PDB entry 5LZN | X-ray diffraction, 1.40 A resolution | chain A

Chain A:
Molecule: Calmodulin-regulated spectrin-associated protein 3
Organism: Mus musculus
Reference sequence: Q80VC9 (CAMP3_MOUSE); residues 1121-1239 here = UniProt positions 1121-1239
Amino-acid sequence (119 residues; row label = number of the first residue in the row):
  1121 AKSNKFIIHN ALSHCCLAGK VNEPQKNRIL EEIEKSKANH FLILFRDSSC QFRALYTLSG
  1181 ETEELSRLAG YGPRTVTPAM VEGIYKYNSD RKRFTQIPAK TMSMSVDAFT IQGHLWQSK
Not modelled in the structure: 1121, 1138-1141, 1237-1239
From the paper describing this entry:
  - mutagenesis - N1130A: unchanged stability

Overview:
The paper reports that N1130A leaves stability unchanged.
Chain A is Calmodulin-regulated spectrin-associated protein 3 (Mus musculus); the structure, -TIP
microtubule-binding domain, was determined by X-ray diffraction together with 5M50, 5M54 and 5M5C from the
same study.
